PDB entry 4M92 | X-ray diffraction, 1.60 A resolution | chains A and B

== Chain A ==
Molecule: Tumor suppressor candidate 3
Source organism: Homo sapiens
UniProtKB: Q13454 (TUSC3_HUMAN); residues 3-153 here correspond to UniProt positions 44-194 (UniProt number = residue number + 41)
Chain sequence (161 residues; row label = number of the first residue in the row):
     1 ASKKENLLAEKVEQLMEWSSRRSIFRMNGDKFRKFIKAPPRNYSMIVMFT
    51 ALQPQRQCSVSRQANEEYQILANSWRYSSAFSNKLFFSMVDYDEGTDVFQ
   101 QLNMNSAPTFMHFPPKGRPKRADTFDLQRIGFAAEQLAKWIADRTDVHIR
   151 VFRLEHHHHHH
Not modelled in the structure: 154-161
Differences from the reference sequence: expression tag (1-2, 154-161); engineered mutation S61 (Cys102 in Q13454), S82 (Cys123 in Q13454)

== Chain B ==
Molecule: Interleukin-1 receptor accessory protein-like 1
Source organism: Homo sapiens
UniProtKB: Q9NZN1 (IRPL1_HUMAN); residues 1-16 here correspond to UniProt positions 207-222 (UniProt number = residue number + 206)
Chain sequence (16 residues; row label = number of the first residue in the row):
     1 REDDIGNYTCELKYGG
Not modelled in the structure: 1-6, 16
Curated features (UniProtKB/Swiss-Prot):
  - glycosylation: N7 (N-linked (GlcNAc...) asparagine)

== Interface between chain A and chain B ==
Residue-residue contacts (18):
  A51(A) - C10(B)  hydrophobic
  R56(A) - L12(B)
  R56(A) - Y14(B)  hydrogen bond (side chain-backbone)
  C58(A) - C10(B)  disulfide
  Y92(A) - L12(B)  hydrophobic
  Y92(A) - K13(B)  hydrogen bond (side chain-backbone)
  Y92(A) - Y14(B)  hydrogen bond (side chain-backbone)
  Y92(A) - G15(B)
  D93(A) - G15(B)
  T96(A) - G15(B)
  F99(A) - L12(B)  hydrophobic
  N105(A) - C10(B)
  N105(A) - E11(B)
  N105(A) - L12(B)  hydrogen bond (backbone-backbone)
  S106(A) - C10(B)  hydrogen bond (side chain-backbone)
  S106(A) - L12(B)
  A107(A) - C10(B)
  A107(A) - L12(B)  hydrophobic
Inter-chain disulfides: C58(A)-C10(B)

== In short ==
10 residues of chain A face 6 of chain B across their interface, with 1 disulfide bond and 5 hydrogen bonds.
Polar contacts include R56(A)-Y14(B), Y92(A)-K13(B) and Y92(A)-Y14(B).
Chain A is Tumor suppressor candidate 3 and chain B is Interleukin-1 receptor accessory protein-like 1, both
from Homo sapiens; the structure, Crystal structure of hN33/Tusc3-peptide 2, was determined by X-ray
diffraction, deposited together with 4M8G, 4M90 and 4M91.
